PDB entry 7UNA | electron microscopy, 4.00 A resolution | chains B and D of the 8 polymer chains in the assembly

== Chain B (and D) ==
Molecule: CD-NTase-associated protein 12
From: Sphingobacterium faecium
Notes: EC 3.2.2.5; chain D of this document is another copy of the same molecule, construct and numbering; everything in this record applies to it too
Reference sequence: A0A2T5Y4G4 (CAP12_SPHFK); residues 2-323 here = UniProt positions 2-323
Amino-acid sequence (331 residues; row label = number of the first residue in the row; numbers below 1 keep their minus sign (Met-7 is residue -7)):
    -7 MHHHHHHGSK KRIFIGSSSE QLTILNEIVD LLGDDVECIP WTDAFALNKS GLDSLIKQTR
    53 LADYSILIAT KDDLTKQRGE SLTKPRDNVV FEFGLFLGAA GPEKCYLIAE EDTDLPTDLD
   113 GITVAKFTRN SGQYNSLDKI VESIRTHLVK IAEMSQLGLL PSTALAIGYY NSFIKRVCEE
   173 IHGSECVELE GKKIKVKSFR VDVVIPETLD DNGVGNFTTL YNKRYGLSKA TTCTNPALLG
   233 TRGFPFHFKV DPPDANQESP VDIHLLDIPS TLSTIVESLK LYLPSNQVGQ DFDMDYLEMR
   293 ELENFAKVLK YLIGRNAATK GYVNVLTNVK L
Not modelled in the structure: -7 to 152, 181-183, 228-234, 242-251, 276-284, 323 (chain D: -7 to 152, 228-233, 242-252, 275-284, 323)
Construct notes: initiating methionine (-7); expression tag (-6 to 1)
UniProt features mapped onto this chain:
  - active site: Glu84
  - binding site (3',3'-c-di-GMP): Ser164, Phe165, Arg234, Pro237, Asp259, Ser262, Thr263
  - mutagenesis: Ala36 to Lys41 (Loss of NAD(+) cleavage, binds c-di-GMP, still forms filaments), Arg52 (R52E: 1000-fold decrease of NAD(+) cleavage, binds c-di-GMP, does not form filaments), Glu84 (E84A: No NAD(+) cleavage, still forms filaments in the presence of c-di-GMP and weakly with 3'3'-cGAMP), Glu95 (E95Q: 10-fold decrease of NAD(+) cleavage, binds c-di-GMP, still forms filaments, inhibits growth in E.coli), Asp110 (D110A: No NAD(+) cleavage activity, binds c-di-GMP), Lys142 (K142D: 100-fold decrease of NAD(+) cleavage, binds c-di-GMP, forms some filaments), Asn163 (N163A: Requires 10X more c-di-GMP for activation), Phe165 (F165A: Poorly activated by c-di-GMP), Lys167 (K167A: About wild-type activation by c-di-GMP), Arg168 (R168A: Requires 100X more c-di-GMP for activation), Glu171 (E171R: 10-fold decrease of NAD(+) cleavage, binds c-di-GMP, does not form filaments), Leu201 to Asp203 (Binds c-di-GMP, no longer forms filaments, no NAD(+) cleavage), 14 further mutagenesis entries in UniProt
Residues lining bound ligands: c-GMP-AMP (4BW; 2-amino-9-[(2R,3R,3aS,5R,7aR,9R,10R,10aS,12R,14aR)-9-(6-amino-9H-purin-9-yl)-3,5,10,12-tetrahydroxy-5,12-dioxidooctahydro-2H,7H-difuro[3,2-d:3',2'-j][1,3,7,9,2,8]tetraoxadiphosphacyclododecin-2-yl]-1,9-dihydro-6H-purin-6-one): Tyr161, Ser164, Phe165, Phe236, Pro237, Phe238, Asp259, Ser262, Thr263, Thr266
Reported in the primary citation:
  - catalytic residues: Glu84 (by similarity / conservation)

== Chain B / chain D interface ==
Contacting residue pairs (10):
  Asp202(B) - Asn308(D)
  Asp202(B) - Ala309(D)  hydrogen bond (side chain-backbone)
  Asp203(B) - Lys167(D)  salt bridge
  Asp203(B) - Asn308(D)
  Asn208(B) - Glu171(D)
  Asn208(B) - Ala310(D)
  Leu212(B) - His174(D)
  Leu212(B) - Ala309(D)
  Leu212(B) - Tyr314(D)  hydrophobic
  Lys215(B) - Glu177(D)  salt bridge
Other interface residues (no listed pair), chain D (9 interface residues in all): Arg307

== Overview ==
5 residues of chain B and 9 residues of chain D are in contact; the contacts include 1 hydrogen bond and 2
salt bridges. Among the polar pairs are Asp203(B)-Lys167(D), Lys215(B)-Glu177(D) and Asp202(B)-Ala309(D).
Ligands of chain B: c-GMP-AMP. The paper reports the catalytic residue Glu84(B).
Both chains are CD-NTase-associated protein 12 (Sphingobacterium faecium). Entry 7UNA (SfSTING with cGAMP
(masked)) was determined by electron microscopy together with 7UN8 and 7UN9 from the same study.
